Entry 4D7T (X-ray diffraction, 2.58 A resolution); this record covers chain A.

== Chain A ==
Name: Sthk_cnbd_camp
Organism: Spirochaeta thermophila dsm 6192
Notes: fragment: cyclic nucleotide binding domain, residues 226-423
UniProtKB: E0RR11 (E0RR11_SPITD); numbering as in UniProt (aligned over 226-423)
Amino-acid sequence (198 residues; numbered 226 to 423; the number before each row is that of its first residue):
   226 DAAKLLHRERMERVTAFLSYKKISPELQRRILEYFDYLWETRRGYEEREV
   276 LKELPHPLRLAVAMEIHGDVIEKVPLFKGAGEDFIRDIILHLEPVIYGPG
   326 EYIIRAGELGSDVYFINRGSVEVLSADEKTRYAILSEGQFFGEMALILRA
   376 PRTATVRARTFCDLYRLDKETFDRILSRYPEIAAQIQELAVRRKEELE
Disordered / not traced: 407
Residues lining bound ligands: adenosine-3',5'-cyclic-monophosphate (CMP): I329, V348, Y357, A358, L360, F365, F366, G367, E368, M369, A370, P376, R377, T378, A379, V381, R418, E421, L422
Reported in the primary citation:
  - binding site for adenosine-3',5'-cyclic-monophosphate: V348, G367, E368, M369, A370, R377, T378, R418, E421

== Summary ==
Bound to chain A: adenosine-3',5'-cyclic-monophosphate. The paper reports a binding site for
adenosine-3',5'-cyclic-monophosphate at V348, G367 and E368 among others.
Chain A is Sthk_cnbd_camp (Spirochaeta thermophila dsm 6192); the structure, Structure of the SthK
Carboxy-Terminal Region in complex with cAMP, was determined by X-ray diffraction together with 4D7S from the
same study.
